Entry 5B1K (X-ray diffraction, 1.35 A resolution); this record covers chain A.

Chain A:
Molecule: Copper-containing nitrite reductase
Source organism: Alcaligenes xylosoxydans xylosoxydans
Notes: EC 1.7.2.1
UniProtKB: O68601 (O68601_ALCXX); residues 1-336 here correspond to UniProt positions 25-360 (UniProt number = residue number + 24)
Chain sequence (337 residues; row label = number of the first residue in the row; numbering starts at 0):
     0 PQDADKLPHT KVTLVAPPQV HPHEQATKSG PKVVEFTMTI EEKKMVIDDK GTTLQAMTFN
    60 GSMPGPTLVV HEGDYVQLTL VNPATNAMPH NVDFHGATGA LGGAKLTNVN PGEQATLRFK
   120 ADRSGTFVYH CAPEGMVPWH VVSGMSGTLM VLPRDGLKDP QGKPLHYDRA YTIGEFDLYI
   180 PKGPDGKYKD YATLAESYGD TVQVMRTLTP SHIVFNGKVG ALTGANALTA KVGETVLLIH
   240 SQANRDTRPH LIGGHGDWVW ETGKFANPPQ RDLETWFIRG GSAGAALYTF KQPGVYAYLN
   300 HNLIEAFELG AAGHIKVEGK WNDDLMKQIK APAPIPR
Disordered / not traced: 0-1, 336
Differences from the reference sequence: expression tag (0)
Bound ions: Cu ion site 1: His-89, Cys-130, His-139, Met-144; Cu ion site 2: His-94, His-129, His-300 (together with chloride ion)

In short:
His-89, Cys-130, His-139 and Met-144 coordinate Cu ion site 1. His-94, His-129 and His-300 coordinate Cu ion
site 2.
Chain A is Copper-containing nitrite reductase (Alcaligenes xylosoxydans xylosoxydans); the structure, Crystal
structure of the chloride-bound form of blue copper nitrite reductase, was determined by X-ray diffraction,
deposited together with 5B1J.
